PDB entry 2RI1 | X-ray diffraction, 2.03 A resolution | chain A

# Chain A
Protein: Glucosamine-6-phosphate deaminase
From: Streptococcus mutans
Notes: EC 3.5.99.6
UniProtKB: Q8DV70 (NAGB_STRMU); numbering as in UniProt (aligned over 1-233)
Sequence (235 residues; numbered -1 to 233; the number before each row is that of its first residue; numbers below 1 keep their minus sign (Gly-1 is residue -1)):
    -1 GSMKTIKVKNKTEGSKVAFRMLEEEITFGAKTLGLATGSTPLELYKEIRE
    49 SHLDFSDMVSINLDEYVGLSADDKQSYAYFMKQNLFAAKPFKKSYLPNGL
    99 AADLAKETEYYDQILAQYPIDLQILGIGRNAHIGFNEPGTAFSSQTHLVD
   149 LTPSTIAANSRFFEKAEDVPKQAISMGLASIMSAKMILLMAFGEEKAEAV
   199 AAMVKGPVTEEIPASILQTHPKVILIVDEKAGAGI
Differences from the reference sequence: expression tag (-1 to 0)
Residues lining bound ligands: glucosamine 6-phosphate (GLP; 2-amino-2-deoxy-6-O-phosphono-alpha-D-glucopyranose): Thr35, Gly36, Ser37, Thr38, Tyr75, Gly124, Ile125, Gly126, His130, Gly132, Phe133, Lys194

# Summary
Bound to chain A: glucosamine 6-phosphate.
Chain A is Glucosamine-6-phosphate deaminase (Streptococcus mutans); the structure, Crystal Structure of
glucosamine 6-phosphate deaminase (NagB) with GlcN6P from S. mutans, was determined by X-ray diffraction
together with 2RI0 from the same study.
